PDB entry 8RO1 | electron microscopy, 3.00 A resolution | chains 5 and A of the 49 polymer chains in the assembly

== Chain 5 ==
Molecule: U5 snRNA
Organism: Caenorhabditis elegans
Sequence (112 nucleotides; each row starts with the number of its first residue; note: 7 numbers in that range are skipped by the numbering (no residue carries them; nothing is unmodelled there)):
     3 ACUCUGGUUCCUCUGCAUUUAACCGUGAAAAUCUUUCGCCUUUUACUAAA
    53 GAUUUCCGUGCAAAGGAGCAUACAUUGAGUA
    91 CAAUUUUUGGAGUCCCCUCGAGAGAGCGGGA
Unresolved in the structure: 91

== Chain A ==
Name: Pre-mRNA-splicing factor 8 homolog
Organism: Caenorhabditis elegans
UniProtKB: P34369 (PRP8_CAEEL); residues 1-2329 here = UniProt positions 1-2329
Chain sequence (2329 residues; each row starts with the number of its first residue):
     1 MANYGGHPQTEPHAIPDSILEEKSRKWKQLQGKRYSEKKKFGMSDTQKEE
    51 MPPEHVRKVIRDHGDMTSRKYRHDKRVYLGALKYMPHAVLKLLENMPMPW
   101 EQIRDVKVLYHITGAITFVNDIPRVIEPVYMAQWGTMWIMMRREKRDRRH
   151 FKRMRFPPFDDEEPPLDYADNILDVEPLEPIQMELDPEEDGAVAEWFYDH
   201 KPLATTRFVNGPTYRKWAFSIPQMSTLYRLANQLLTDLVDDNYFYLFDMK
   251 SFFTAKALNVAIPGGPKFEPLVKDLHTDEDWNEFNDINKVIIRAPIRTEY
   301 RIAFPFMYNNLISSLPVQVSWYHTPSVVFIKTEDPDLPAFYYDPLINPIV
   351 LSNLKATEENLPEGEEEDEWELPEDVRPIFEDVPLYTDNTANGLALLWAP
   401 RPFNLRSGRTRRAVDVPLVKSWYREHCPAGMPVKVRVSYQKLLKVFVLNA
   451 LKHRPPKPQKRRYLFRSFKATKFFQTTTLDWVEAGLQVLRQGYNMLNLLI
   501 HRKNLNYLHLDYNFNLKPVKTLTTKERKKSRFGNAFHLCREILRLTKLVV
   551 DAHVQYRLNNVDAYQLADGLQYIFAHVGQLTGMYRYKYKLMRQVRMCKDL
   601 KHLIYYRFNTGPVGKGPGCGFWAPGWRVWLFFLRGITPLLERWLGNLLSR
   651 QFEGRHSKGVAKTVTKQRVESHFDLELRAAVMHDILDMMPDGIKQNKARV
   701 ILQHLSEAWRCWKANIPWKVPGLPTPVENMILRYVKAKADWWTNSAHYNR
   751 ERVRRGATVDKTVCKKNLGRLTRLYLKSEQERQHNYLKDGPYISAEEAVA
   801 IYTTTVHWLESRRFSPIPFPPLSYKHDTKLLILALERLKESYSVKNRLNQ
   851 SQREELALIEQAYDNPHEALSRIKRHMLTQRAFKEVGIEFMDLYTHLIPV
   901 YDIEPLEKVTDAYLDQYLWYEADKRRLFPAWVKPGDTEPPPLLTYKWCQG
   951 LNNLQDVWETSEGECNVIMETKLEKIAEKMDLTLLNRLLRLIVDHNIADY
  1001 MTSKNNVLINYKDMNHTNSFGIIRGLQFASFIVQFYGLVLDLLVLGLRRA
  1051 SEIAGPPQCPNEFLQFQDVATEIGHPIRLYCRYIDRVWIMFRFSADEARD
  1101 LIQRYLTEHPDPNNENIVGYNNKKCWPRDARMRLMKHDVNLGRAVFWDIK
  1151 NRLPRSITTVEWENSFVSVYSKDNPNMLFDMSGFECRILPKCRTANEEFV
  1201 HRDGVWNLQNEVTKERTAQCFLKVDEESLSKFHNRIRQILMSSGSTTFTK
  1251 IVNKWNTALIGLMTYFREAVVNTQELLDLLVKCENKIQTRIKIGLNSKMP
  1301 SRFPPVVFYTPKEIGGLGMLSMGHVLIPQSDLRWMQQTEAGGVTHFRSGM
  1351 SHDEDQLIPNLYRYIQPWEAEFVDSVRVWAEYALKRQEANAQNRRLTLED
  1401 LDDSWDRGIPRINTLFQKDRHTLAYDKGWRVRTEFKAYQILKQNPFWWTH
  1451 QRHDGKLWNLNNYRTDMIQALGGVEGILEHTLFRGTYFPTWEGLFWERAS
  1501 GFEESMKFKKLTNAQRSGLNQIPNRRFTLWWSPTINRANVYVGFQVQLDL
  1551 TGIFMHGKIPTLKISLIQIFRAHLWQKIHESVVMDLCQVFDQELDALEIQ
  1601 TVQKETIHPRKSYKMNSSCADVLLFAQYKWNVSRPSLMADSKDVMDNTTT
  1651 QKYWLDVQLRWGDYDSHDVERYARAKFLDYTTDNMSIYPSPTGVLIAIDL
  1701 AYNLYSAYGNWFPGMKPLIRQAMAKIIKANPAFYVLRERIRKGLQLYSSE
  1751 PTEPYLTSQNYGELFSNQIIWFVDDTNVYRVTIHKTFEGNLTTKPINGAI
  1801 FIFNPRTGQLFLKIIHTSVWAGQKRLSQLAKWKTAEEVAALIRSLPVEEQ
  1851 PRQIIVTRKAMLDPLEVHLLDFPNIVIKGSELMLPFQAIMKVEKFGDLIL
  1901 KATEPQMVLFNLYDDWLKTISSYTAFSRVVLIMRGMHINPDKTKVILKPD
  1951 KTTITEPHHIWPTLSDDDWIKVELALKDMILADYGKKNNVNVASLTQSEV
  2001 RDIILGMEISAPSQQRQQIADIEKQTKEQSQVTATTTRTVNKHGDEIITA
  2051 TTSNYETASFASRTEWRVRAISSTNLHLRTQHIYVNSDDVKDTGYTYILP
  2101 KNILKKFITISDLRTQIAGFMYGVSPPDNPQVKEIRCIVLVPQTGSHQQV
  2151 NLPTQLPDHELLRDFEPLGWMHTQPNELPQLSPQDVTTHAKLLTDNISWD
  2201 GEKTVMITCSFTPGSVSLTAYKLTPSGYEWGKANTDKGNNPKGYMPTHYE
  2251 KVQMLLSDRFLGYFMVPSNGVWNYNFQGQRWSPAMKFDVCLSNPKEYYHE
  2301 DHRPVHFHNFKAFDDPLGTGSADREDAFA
Unresolved in the structure: 1-16, 1349-1356, 1751-1759, 2016-2329
Curated features (UniProtKB/Swiss-Prot):
  - region: Met1506 to Leu1519 (Important for branch point selection)
Bound ions: Mg2+: Gln667 (shared with 2 residues of chain 6)
Residues lining bound ligands: inositol hexakisphosphate (IHP): Arg153, Lys434, Tyr572, His576, Lys598, Lys601, His602, Tyr605, Asn609, Lys615, Gly616

== How chain 5 and chain A interact ==
Residue-residue contacts (116):
  U11(5) with Asn210(A), sugar contact; Gly211(A), phosphate contact; Pro212(A), phosphate contact
  C12(5) with Asn210(A), phosphate contact; Gly211(A), phosphate contact; Pro212(A), phosphate contact; Thr213(A), hydrogen bond to the phosphate
  C13(5) with Lys469(A), phosphate contact
  U14(5) with Asp45(A), base contact; Arg466(A), salt bridge to the phosphate; Lys469(A), salt bridge to the phosphate
  C15(5) with Arg466(A), salt bridge to the phosphate
  G17(5) with Lys460(A), salt bridge to the phosphate
  A19(5) with Pro458(A), base contact; Gln459(A), hydrogen bond to the base
  U22(5) with Pro455(A), base contact
  C25(5) with His453(A), salt bridge to the phosphate
  C26(5) with His453(A), salt bridge to the phosphate; Pro456(A), phosphate contact; Lys457(A), hydrogen bond to the base; Pro458(A), base contact
  G27(5) with Arg412(A), base contact; Pro456(A), base contact
  U28(5) with Arg401(A), base contact; Arg411(A), sugar contact
  G29(5) with Arg411(A), salt bridge to the phosphate; Val414(A), sugar contact; Asp415(A), hydrogen bond to the sugar; Pro417(A), phosphate contact; Lys420(A), phosphate contact; His453(A), hydrogen bond to the base; Arg627(A), hydrogen bond to the sugar; Phe631(A), sugar contact; Arg634(A), base contact
  A30(5) with Pro417(A), phosphate contact; Lys420(A), salt bridge to the phosphate; Asn449(A), hydrogen bond to the base; Ala450(A), base contact; His453(A), base contact; Arg627(A), salt bridge to the phosphate; Phe631(A), sugar contact
  A31(5) with Asn449(A), hydrogen bond to the phosphate; Arg592(A), salt bridge to the phosphate; Gln593(A), hydrogen bond to the phosphate; Met596(A), phosphate contact; Phe631(A), hydrogen bond to the sugar; Phe632(A), hydrogen bond to the sugar; Arg634(A), base contact; Gly635(A), hydrogen bond to the sugar
  A32(5) with Lys587(A), phosphate contact; Arg592(A), salt bridge to the phosphate; Gln593(A), hydrogen bond to the phosphate; Gly635(A), sugar contact; Ile636(A), sugar contact; Leu639(A), sugar contact
  A33(5) with Lys587(A), salt bridge to the phosphate; Lys589(A), salt bridge to the phosphate; Leu639(A), sugar contact; Arg642(A), hydrogen bond to the sugar
  C41(5) with Ala757(A), phosphate contact; Lys1286(A), salt bridge to the phosphate; Ile1293(A), phosphate contact
  C42(5) with Thr758(A), base contact; Val759(A), sugar contact; Arg1290(A), salt bridge to the phosphate; Ile1293(A), phosphate contact
  U43(5) with Val759(A), phosphate contact; Met1241(A), base contact; Ser1245(A), base contact; Ser1517(A), base contact
  U44(5) with Val759(A), phosphate contact
  U45(5) with Lys666(A), salt bridge to the phosphate
  A47(5) with Arg585(A), hydrogen bond to the sugar; Tyr586(A), hydrogen bond to the sugar; Tyr588(A), sugar contact
  C48(5) with Lys587(A), salt bridge to the phosphate; Tyr588(A), sugar contact; Lys589(A), hydrogen bond to the phosphate
  U49(5) with Lys589(A), phosphate contact
  A50(5) with Glu269(A), phosphate contact; Arg595(A), salt bridge to the phosphate
  A51(5) with Lys256(A), hydrogen bond to the phosphate; Lys267(A), phosphate contact; Phe268(A), phosphate contact; Glu269(A), phosphate contact; Lys444(A), salt bridge to the phosphate
  A52(5) with Lys256(A), salt bridge to the phosphate; Leu271(A), sugar contact; Leu451(A), phosphate contact
  A54(5) with Arg454(A), salt bridge to the phosphate
  U55(5) with Arg454(A), salt bridge to the phosphate
  U56(5) with Lys457(A), salt bridge to the phosphate
  U57(5) with Gln459(A), phosphate contact; Pro638(A), sugar contact
  C58(5) with Arg462(A), salt bridge to the phosphate; Arg634(A), hydrogen bond to the base; Pro638(A), sugar contact
  C59(5) with His87(A), salt bridge to the phosphate; Leu90(A), sugar contact; Glu94(A), sugar contact; Arg412(A), hydrogen bond to the sugar; Arg461(A), salt bridge to the phosphate; Arg634(A), sugar contact
  G60(5) with Lys91(A), salt bridge to the phosphate; Ile122(A), phosphate contact; Arg412(A), salt bridge to the phosphate; Arg461(A), base contact
  U61(5) with Arg124(A), salt bridge to the phosphate; Arg215(A), salt bridge to the phosphate
  G62(5) with Arg215(A), salt bridge to the phosphate; Arg409(A), salt bridge to the phosphate
  C63(5) with Arg409(A), salt bridge to the phosphate
  G67(5) with Gly42(A), hydrogen bond to the sugar
  G68(5) with Lys40(A), salt bridge to the phosphate; Met43(A), phosphate contact
  A69(5) with Met43(A), phosphate contact
Other interface residues (no listed pair), chain 5 (45 interface residues in all): U16, U38, C39, U46
Other interface residues (no listed pair), chain A (87 interface residues in all): Gln47, Glu127, Pro270, Lys273, Tyr423, Val445, Leu448, Lys452, Tyr463, Asn534, Thr637, Arg755, Lys761, Thr1289, Lys1298

== In short ==
45 residues of chain 5 face 87 of chain A across their interface, with 21 hydrogen bonds and 34 salt bridges.
Polar pairs include A19(5)-Gln459(A), C26(5)-Lys457(A) and G29(5)-His453(A). Bound to chain A: inositol
hexakisphosphate.
Here chain 5 is U5 snRNA and chain A is Pre-mRNA-splicing factor 8 homolog, both from Caenorhabditis elegans.
Entry 8RO1 (Structure of the C. elegans Intron Lariat Spliceosome double-primed for disassembly (ILS'')) was
determined by electron microscopy.
